Entry 8AFQ (electron microscopy, 3.30 A resolution); this record covers chains A and E of the 4 polymer chains in the assembly.

== Chain A (and E) ==
Protein: Autophagy-related protein 18
From: Saccharomyces cerevisiae
Notes: chain E of this document is another copy of the same molecule, construct and numbering; everything in this record applies to it too
UniProtKB: P43601 (ATG18_YEAST); numbering as in UniProt (aligned over 1-500)
Amino-acid sequence (500 residues; each row starts with the number of its first residue):
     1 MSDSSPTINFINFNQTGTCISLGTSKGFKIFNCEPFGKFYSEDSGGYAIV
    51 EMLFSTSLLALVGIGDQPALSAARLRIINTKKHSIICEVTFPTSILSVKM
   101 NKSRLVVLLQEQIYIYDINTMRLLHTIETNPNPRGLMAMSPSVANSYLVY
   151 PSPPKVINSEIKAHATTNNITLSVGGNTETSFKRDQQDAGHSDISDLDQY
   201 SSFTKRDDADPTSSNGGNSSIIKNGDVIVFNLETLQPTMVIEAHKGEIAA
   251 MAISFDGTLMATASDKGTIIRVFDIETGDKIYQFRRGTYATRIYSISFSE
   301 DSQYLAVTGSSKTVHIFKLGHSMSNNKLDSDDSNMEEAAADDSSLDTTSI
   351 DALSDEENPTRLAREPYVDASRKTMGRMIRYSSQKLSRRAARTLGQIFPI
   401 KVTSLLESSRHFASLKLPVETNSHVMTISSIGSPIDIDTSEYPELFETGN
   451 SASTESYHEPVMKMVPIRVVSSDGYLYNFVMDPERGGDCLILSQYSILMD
Unresolved in the structure: 1-4, 66-69, 157-221, 322-408, 446-457, 500 (chain E: 1-4, 66-69, 156-222, 321-408, 448-458, 500)
Construct notes: engineered mutation Ala72 (Pro in P43601), Ala73 (Arg in P43601)
From the paper describing this entry:
  - self-association interface (contacts with another copy of this molecule): Arg285, Arg286

== Chain A / chain E interface ==
Pairs across the interface - 30 pairs, chain A then chain E:
  Glu34(A) - Ala290(E)
  Phe36(A) - Asp265(E)
  Phe36(A) - Arg292(E)
  Glu420(A) - Thr421(E)
  Glu420(A) - Asn422(E)
  Glu420(A) - His424(E)
  Thr421(A) - His424(E)
  Ile435(A) - Tyr289(E)  hydrophobic
  Asp438(A) - Thr288(E)
  Glu441(A) - Thr288(E)
  Glu441(A) - His315(E)  salt bridge
  Tyr442(A) - Thr288(E)
  Tyr442(A) - Thr291(E)
  Pro466(A) - Tyr289(E)
  Tyr475(A) - His424(E)
  Tyr477(A) - His424(E)
  Asn478(A) - Tyr289(E)
  Leu492(A) - Tyr289(E)  hydrophobic
  Leu492(A) - Ser311(E)
  Ser493(A) - Ala290(E)  hydrogen bond (side chain-backbone)
  Ser493(A) - Thr291(E)
  Ser493(A) - Ser310(E)
  Gln494(A) - Tyr294(E)
  Gln494(A) - Ser310(E)
  Gln494(A) - Ser423(E)
  Gln494(A) - His424(E)  hydrogen bond
  Tyr495(A) - Ala290(E)  hydrogen bond (side chain-backbone)
  Tyr495(A) - Arg292(E)
  Tyr495(A) - Ser310(E)
  Met499(A) - Met426(E)  hydrophobic
Other interface residues (no listed pair), chain A (22 interface residues in all): Gly37, Pro418, Ile437, Arg468, Ser496
Other interface residues (no listed pair), chain E (19 interface residues in all): Thr313, Arg410, His411, Glu420

== In short ==
Chain A and chain E form an interface of 22 and 19 residues respectively; the contacts include 3 hydrogen
bonds and 1 salt bridge. Polar pairs include Glu441(A)-His315(E), Ser493(A)-Ala290(E) and Gln494(A)-His424(E).
The paper reports a self-association interface involving Arg285(A) and Arg286(A).
Chain A and chain E are both Autophagy-related protein 18 (Saccharomyces cerevisiae); the structure, Tube
assembly of Atg18-PR72AA, was determined by electron microscopy together with 8AFX, 8AFW and 8AFY from the
same study.
